Entry 8CXZ (X-ray diffraction, 2.35 A resolution); this record covers chains A and D of the 3 polymer chains in the assembly.

[Chain A]
Protein: Site-specific DNA-methyltransferase (adenine-specific)
Source organism: Clostridioides difficile
Notes: EC 2.1.1.72
Reference sequence: A0A031WG99 (A0A031WG99_CLODI); residues 1-577 here = UniProt positions 1-577
Sequence (577 residues; row label = number of the first residue in the row):
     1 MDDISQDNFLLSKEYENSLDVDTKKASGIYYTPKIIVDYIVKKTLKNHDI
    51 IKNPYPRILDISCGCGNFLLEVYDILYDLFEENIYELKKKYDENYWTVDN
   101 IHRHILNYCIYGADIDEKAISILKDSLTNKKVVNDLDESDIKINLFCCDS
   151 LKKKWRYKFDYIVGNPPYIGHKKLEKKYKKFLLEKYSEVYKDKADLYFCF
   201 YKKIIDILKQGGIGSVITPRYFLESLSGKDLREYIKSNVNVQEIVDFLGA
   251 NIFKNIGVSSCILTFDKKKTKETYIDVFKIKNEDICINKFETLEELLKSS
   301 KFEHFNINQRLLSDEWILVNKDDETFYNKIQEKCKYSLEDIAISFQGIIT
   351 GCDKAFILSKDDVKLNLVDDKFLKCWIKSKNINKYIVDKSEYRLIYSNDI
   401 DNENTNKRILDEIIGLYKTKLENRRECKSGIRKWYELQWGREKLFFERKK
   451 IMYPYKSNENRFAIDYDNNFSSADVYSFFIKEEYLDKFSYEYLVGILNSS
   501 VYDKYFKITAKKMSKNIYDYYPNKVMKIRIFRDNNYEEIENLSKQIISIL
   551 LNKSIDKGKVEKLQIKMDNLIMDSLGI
Disordered / not traced: 1-27, 133-136
Bound ions: K+ site 1: Lys-88, Lys-89, Tyr-91, Glu-93; K+ site 2: Gly-249, Ala-250, Val-258, Ser-259
Small-molecule neighbours: N-(3-phenylpropyl)adenosine (Q8Y): Gly-28, Ile-29, Tyr-30, Ile-61, Ser-62, Gly-64, Asp-114, Ile-115, Asp-116, Cys-148, Asp-149, Ser-150, Leu-151, Asn-165, Pro-166, Pro-167, Glu-175, Tyr-178, Leu-196, Phe-200
Reported in the primary citation:
  - binding site for N-(3-phenylpropyl)adenosine: Glu-175, Tyr-178

[Chain D]
Molecule: 14-nt DNA strand
Sequence (14 nucleotides; numbered 1 to 14; the number before each row is that of its first residue):
     1 TTCAAAAAGTCCCA

[Chain A / chain D interface]
Contacting residue pairs (44; chain A residue first):
  Tyr-30(A) with DA8(D), stacking on the base
  Asn-165(A) with DA8(D), hydrogen bond to the base
  Pro-166(A) with DA8(D), hydrogen bond to the base
  Tyr-168(A) with DA8(D), stacking on the base
  His-171(A) with DA6(D), hydrogen bond to the base
  Lys-172(A) with DA6(D), base contact
  Lys-173(A) with DA8(D), salt bridge to the phosphate; DG9(D), phosphate contact; DT10(D), salt bridge to the phosphate
  Lys-193(A) with DA5(D), base contact; DA6(D), sugar contact
  Tyr-221(A) with DA7(D), sugar contact
  Ser-225(A) with DA6(D), phosphate contact
  Leu-226(A) with DA6(D), phosphate contact
  Ser-227(A) with DA5(D), phosphate contact; DA6(D), hydrogen bond to the phosphate
  Phe-253(A) with DA8(D), base contact
  Ile-256(A) with DA8(D), phosphate contact; DG9(D), phosphate contact
  Gly-257(A) with DA7(D), sugar contact; DG9(D), hydrogen bond to the phosphate
  Val-258(A) with DA8(D), sugar contact
  Ser-344(A) with DA4(D), phosphate contact
  Phe-345(A) with DA4(D), phosphate contact
  Gln-346(A) with DA4(D), hydrogen bond to the phosphate; DA5(D), hydrogen bond to the base
  Ile-349(A) with DA5(D), base contact
  Trp-439(A) with DT2(D), base contact; DC3(D), base contact; DA4(D), base contact
  Arg-441(A) with DC3(D), salt bridge to the phosphate; DA4(D), hydrogen bond to the base
  Lys-456(A) with DA7(D), base contact
  Tyr-476(A) with DA5(D), hydrogen bond to the phosphate
  Lys-511(A) with DA6(D), salt bridge to the phosphate; DA7(D), salt bridge to the phosphate
  Met-513(A) with DA7(D), base contact
  Ser-514(A) with DA7(D), hydrogen bond to the base; DG9(D), base contact
  Ile-517(A) with DA7(D), base contact
  Tyr-521(A) with DA5(D), phosphate contact; DA6(D), hydrogen bond to the base
  Pro-522(A) with DA5(D), phosphate contact
  Asn-523(A) with DA5(D), hydrogen bond to the phosphate
Interface residues without a listed pair, chain A (37 interface residues in all): Pro-167, Gly-170, Asp-195, Asn-255, Arg-425, Ile-431
Interface residues without a listed pair, chain D (10 interface residues in all): DT1

[In short]
The interface between chain A and chain D involves 37 residues on one side and 10 on the other; the contacts
include 12 hydrogen bonds, 5 salt bridges and 2 aromatic stacking contacts. Polar pairs include
Asn-165(A)/DA8(D), Pro-166(A)/DA8(D) and His-171(A)/DA6(D). Ligands of chain A: N-(3-phenylpropyl)adenosine.
From the paper: a binding site for N-(3-phenylpropyl)adenosine at Glu-175(A) and Tyr-178(A).
Here chain A is Site-specific DNA-methyltransferase (adenine-specific) (Clostridioides difficile) and chain D
is a 14-nt DNA strand. Entry 8CXZ (CamA Adenine Methyltransferase Complexed to Cognate Substrate DNA and
Inhibitor N6-(3-Phenylpropyl)adenosine (Compound 14)) was determined by X-ray diffraction together with 8CXS,
8CXT, 8CXU, 8CXV, 8CXW, 8CXX and 7 further entries from the same study.
